PDB entry 8P2W | electron microscopy, 3.76 A resolution | chains A and C

Chain A:
Molecule: Processed angiotensin-converting enzyme 2
Organism: Homo sapiens
UniProtKB: Q9BYF1 (ACE2_HUMAN); the construct has insertions or renumbered stretches relative to UniProt, so the offset changes along the chain: -6 to 10 = UniProt 1-17; 18-805 = UniProt 18-805
Amino-acid sequence (812 residues; each row starts with the number of its first residue; numbers below 1 keep their minus sign (Met-6 is residue -6)):
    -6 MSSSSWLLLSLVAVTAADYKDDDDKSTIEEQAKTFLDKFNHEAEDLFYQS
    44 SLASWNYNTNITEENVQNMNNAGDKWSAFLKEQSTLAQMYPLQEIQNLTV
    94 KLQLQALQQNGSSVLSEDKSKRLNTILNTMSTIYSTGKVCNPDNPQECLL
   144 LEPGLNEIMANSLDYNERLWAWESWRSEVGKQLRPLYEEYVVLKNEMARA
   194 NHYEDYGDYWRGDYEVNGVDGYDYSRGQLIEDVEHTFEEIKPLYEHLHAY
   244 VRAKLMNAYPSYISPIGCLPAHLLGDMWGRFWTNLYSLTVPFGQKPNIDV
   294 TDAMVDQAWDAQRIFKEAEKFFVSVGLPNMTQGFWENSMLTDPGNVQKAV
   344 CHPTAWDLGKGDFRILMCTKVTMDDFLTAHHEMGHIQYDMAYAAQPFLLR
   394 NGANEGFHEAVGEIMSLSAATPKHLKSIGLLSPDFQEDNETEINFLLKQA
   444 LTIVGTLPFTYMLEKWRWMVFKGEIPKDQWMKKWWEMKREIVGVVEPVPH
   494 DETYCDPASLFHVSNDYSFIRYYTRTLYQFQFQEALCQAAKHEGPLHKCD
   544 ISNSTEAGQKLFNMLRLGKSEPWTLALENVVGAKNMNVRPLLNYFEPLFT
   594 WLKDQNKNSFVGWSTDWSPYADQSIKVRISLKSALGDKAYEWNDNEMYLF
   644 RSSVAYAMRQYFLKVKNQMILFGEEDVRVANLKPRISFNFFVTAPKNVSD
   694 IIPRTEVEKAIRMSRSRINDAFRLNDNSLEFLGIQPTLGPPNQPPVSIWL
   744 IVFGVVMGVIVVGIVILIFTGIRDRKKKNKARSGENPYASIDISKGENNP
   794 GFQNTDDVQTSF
Unresolved in the structure: -6 to 739, 769-805
Construct notes: insertion (11-17); conflict Lys18 (Gln in Q9BYF1)
Curated features (UniProtKB/Swiss-Prot):
  - region: Asp30 to Tyr41 (Interaction with SARS-CoV spike glycoprotein), Met82 to Pro84 (Interaction with SARS-CoV spike glycoprotein), Lys353 to Arg357 (Interaction with SARS-CoV spike glycoprotein), Arg652 to Lys659 (Essential for cleavage by ADAM17), Arg697 to Arg716 (Essential for cleavage by TMPRSS11D and TMPRSS2)
  - motif: Glu778 to Ile786 (LIR), Tyr781 to Asp785 (SH2-binding), Tyr781 to Ile784 (Endocytic sorting signal), Asn792 to Phe795 (PTB), Thr803 to Phe805 (PDZ-binding)
  - active site: Glu375 (Proton acceptor), His505 (Proton donor)
  - binding site (chloride): Arg169, Trp477, Lys481
  - binding site (substrate): Arg273, His345, Pro346, Tyr515
  - binding site (Zn(2+)): His374, His378, Glu402
  - modified residue: Tyr781 (Phosphotyrosine), Ser783 (Phosphoserine)
  - glycosylation (N-linked (GlcNAc...) asparagine): Asn53, Asn90, Asn103, Asn322, Asn432, Asn546, Asn690
  - cross-link: Lys788 (Glycyl lysine isopeptide (Lys-Gly) (interchain with G-Cter in ubiquitin))

Chain C:
Molecule: Sodium- and chloride-dependent transporter XTRP3
Organism: Homo sapiens
UniProtKB: Q9NP91 (S6A20_HUMAN); numbering as in UniProt (aligned over 1-592)
Amino-acid sequence (641 residues; each row starts with the number of its first residue):
     1 MEKARPLWANSLQFVFACISYAVGLGNVWRFPYLCQMYGGGSFLVPYIIM
    51 LIVEGMPLLYLELAVGQRMRQGSIGAWRTISPYLSGVGVASVVVSFFLSM
   101 YYNVINAWAFWYLFHSFQDPLPWSVCPLNGNHTGYDEECEKASSTQYFWY
   151 RKTLNISPSLQENGGVQWEPALCLLLAWLVVYLCILRGTESTGKVVYFTA
   201 SLPYCVLIIYLIRGLTLHGATNGLMYMFTPKIEQLANPKAWINAATQIFF
   251 SLGLGFGSLIAFASYNEPSNNCQKHAIIVSLINSFTSIFASIVTFSIYGF
   301 KATFNYENCLKKVSLLLTNTFDLEDGFLTASNLEQVKGYLASAYPSKYSE
   351 MFPQIKNCSLESELDTAVQGTGLAFIVYTEAIKNMEVSQLWSVLYFFMLL
   401 MLGIGSMLGNTAAILTPLTDSKIISSHLPKEAISGLVCLVNCAIGMVFTM
   451 EAGNYWFDIFNDYAATLSLLLIVLVETIAVCYVYGLRRFESDLKAMTGRA
   501 VSWYWKVMWAGVSPLLIVSLFVFYLSDYILTGTLKYQAWDASQGQLVTKD
   551 YPAYALAVIGLLVASSTMCIPLAALGTFVQRRLKRGDADPVAAENLYFQS
   601 HHHHHHHHHHGSAWSHPQFEKGGGSGGGSGGSAWSHPQFEK
Unresolved in the structure: 1-10, 583-641
Construct notes: expression tag (593-641)
Cystine bridges: Cys126-Cys139, Cys309-Cys358
Glycans and other covalent adducts: N-acetylglucosamine (NAG) linked to Asn131, Asn357
Curated features (UniProtKB/Swiss-Prot):
  - glycosylation (N-linked (GlcNAc...) asparagine): Asn131, Asn357
From the paper describing this entry:
  - conformationally variable residues (helix shift, order/disorder transition, side-chain flip): Ser11, Ser20, Tyr21, Ala22, Val23, Asn27
  - mutagenesis - V196F: decreased catalytic activity
  - specificity-determining residues: Gly253, Asn410
  - specificity-determining residues: Tyr21, Ala22, Ser406 (proposed by the authors, not directly observed)

Chain A / chain C interface:
Pairs across the interface (24):
  Ile741(A) with Phe117(C), hydrophobic; Gln118(C)
  Trp742(A) with Trp111(C), hydrophobic; Phe114(C); His115(C); Glu169(C)
  Val745(A) with Phe114(C), hydrophobic; Phe117(C), hydrophobic
  Phe746(A) with Phe114(C), hydrophobic; Leu172(C), hydrophobic; Leu176(C), hydrophobic
  Val749(A) with Phe114(C), hydrophobic; Leu176(C), hydrophobic
  Ile753(A) with Leu179(C), hydrophobic; Val180(C), hydrophobic; Leu183(C)
  Gly756(A) with Leu183(C)
  Ile757(A) with Leu179(C); Tyr182(C), hydrophobic; Leu183(C), hydrophobic
  Leu760(A) with Leu183(C); Arg187(C)
  Ile761(A) with Tyr182(C); Leu186(C), hydrophobic
Interface residues without a listed pair, chain A (11 interface residues in all): Met750
Interface residues without a listed pair, chain C (15 interface residues in all): Cys173

Overview:
Chain A and chain C form an interface of 11 and 15 residues respectively. N-acetylglucosamine is covalently
linked to Asn131(C) and Asn357(C). From the paper: V196F of chain C reduces catalytic activity; specificity
determinants Gly253(C), Asn410(C) and Tyr21(C) among others.
Here chain A is Processed angiotensin-converting enzyme 2 and chain C is Sodium- and chloride-dependent
transporter XTRP3, both from Homo sapiens. Entry 8P2W (Structure of human SIT1 (focussed map / refinement))
was determined by electron microscopy together with 8P2X, 8P2Y, 8P2Z, 8P30 and 8P31 from the same study.
